7OD3 - chains B and C of the 3 polymer chains in the assembly; structure by electron microscopy, 2.80 A resolution.

Chain B (and C):
Protein: Spike glycoprotein
From: Severe acute respiratory syndrome coronavirus 2
Notes: chain C of this document is another copy of the same molecule, construct and numbering; everything in this record applies to it too
UniProt: P0DTC2 (SPIKE_SARS2); numbering as in UniProt; present here: 1-678, 687-1208
Chain sequence (1276 residues; numbered 1 to 1284; 8 numbers in that range are skipped by the numbering (no residue carries them; nothing is unmodelled there); the number before each row is that of its first residue):
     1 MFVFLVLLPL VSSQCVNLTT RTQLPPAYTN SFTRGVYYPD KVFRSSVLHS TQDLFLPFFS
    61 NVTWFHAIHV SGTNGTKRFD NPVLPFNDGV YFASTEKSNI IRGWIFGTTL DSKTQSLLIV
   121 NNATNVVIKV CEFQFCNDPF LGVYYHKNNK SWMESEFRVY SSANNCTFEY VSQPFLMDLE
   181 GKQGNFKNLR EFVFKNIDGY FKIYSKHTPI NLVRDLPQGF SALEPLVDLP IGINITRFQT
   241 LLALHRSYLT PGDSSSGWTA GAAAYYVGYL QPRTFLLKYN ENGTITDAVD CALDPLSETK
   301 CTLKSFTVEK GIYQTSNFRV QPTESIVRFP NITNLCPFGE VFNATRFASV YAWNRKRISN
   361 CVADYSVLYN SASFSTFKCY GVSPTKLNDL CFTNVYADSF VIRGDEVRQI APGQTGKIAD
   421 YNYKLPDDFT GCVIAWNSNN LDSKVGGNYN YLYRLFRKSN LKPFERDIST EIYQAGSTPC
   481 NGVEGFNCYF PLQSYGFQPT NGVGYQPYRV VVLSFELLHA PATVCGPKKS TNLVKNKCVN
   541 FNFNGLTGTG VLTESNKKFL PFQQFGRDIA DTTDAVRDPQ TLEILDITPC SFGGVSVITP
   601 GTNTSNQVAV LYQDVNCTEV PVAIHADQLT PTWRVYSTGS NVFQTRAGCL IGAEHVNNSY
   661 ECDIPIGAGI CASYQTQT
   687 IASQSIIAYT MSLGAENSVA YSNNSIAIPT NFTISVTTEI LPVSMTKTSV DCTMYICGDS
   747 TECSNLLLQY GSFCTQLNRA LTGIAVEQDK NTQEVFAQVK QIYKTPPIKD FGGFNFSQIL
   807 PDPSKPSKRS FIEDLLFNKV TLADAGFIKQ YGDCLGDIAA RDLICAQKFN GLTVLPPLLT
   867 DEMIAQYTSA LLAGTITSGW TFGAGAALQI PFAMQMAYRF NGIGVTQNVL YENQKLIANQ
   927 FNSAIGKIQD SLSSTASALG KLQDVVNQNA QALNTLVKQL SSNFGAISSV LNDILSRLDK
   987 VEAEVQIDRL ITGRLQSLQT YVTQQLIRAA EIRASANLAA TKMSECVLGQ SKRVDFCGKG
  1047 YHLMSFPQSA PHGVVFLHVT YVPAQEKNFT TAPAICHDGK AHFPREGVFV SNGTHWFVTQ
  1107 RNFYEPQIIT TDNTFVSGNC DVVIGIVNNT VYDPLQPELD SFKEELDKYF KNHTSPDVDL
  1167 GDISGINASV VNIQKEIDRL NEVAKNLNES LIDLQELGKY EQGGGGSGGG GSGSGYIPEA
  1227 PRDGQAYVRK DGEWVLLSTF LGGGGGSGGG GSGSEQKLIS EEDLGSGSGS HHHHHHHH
Not modelled in the structure: 1-26, 68-80, 123-124, 142-156, 173-187, 211-214, 244-261, 619-631, 676-678, 687-688, 829-831, 940-944, 1140-1284
Differences from the reference sequence: conflict Ile687 (Val in P0DTC2); expression tag (1209-1284)
Cystine bridges: Cys291-Cys301, Cys336-Cys361, Cys379-Cys432, Cys480-Cys488, Cys538-Cys590, Cys617-Cys649, Cys662-Cys671, Cys743-Cys749, Cys840-Cys851, Cys1032-Cys1043, Cys1082-Cys1126
Covalently attached groups: N-acetylglucosamine (NAG) linked to Asn165, Asn234, Asn282, Asn331, Asn343, Asn616, Asn717, Asn801, Asn1074, Asn1098, Asn1134
Ligand contacts:
  - linoleic acid (EIC): Cys336, Pro337, Phe338, Val341, Phe342, Ile358, Ala363, Tyr365, Leu368, Tyr369, Phe374, Phe377, Leu387, Phe392, Val395, Ile434, Leu513, Phe515, Val524
  - N-acetylglucosamine (NAG; 2-acetamido-2-deoxy-beta-D-glucopyranose), molecule 1: Tyr351, Ala352, Ile468
  - N-acetylglucosamine (NAG), molecule 2: Arg457, Ser459, Asn460, Leu461, Lys462, Glu465
Swiss-Prot annotation at these positions:
  - region: Asn280 to Cys301 (Putative superantigen), Arg403 to Asp405 (Integrin-binding motif), Asn448 to Phe456 (Immunodominant HLA epitope recognized by the CD8+), Ser816 to Tyr837 (Fusion peptide 1), Lys835 to Phe855 (Fusion peptide 2), Asp1163 to Glu1202 (Heptad repeat 2)
  - site: Arg815, Ser816 (Cleavage)
  - glycosylation: Asn17 (N-linked (GlcNAc...) (complex) asparagine), Asn61 (N-linked (GlcNAc...) (hybrid) asparagine), Asn74 (N-linked (GlcNAc...) (complex) asparagine), Asn122 (N-linked (GlcNAc...) (hybrid) asparagine), Asn149 (N-linked (GlcNAc...) (complex) asparagine), Asn165 (N-linked (GlcNAc...) (complex) asparagine), Asn234 (N-linked (GlcNAc...) (high mannose) asparagine), Asn282 (N-linked (GlcNAc...) (complex) asparagine), Thr323 (O-linked (GalNAc) threonine), Ser325 (O-linked (HexNAc...) serine), Asn331 (N-linked (GlcNAc...) (complex) asparagine), Asn343 (N-linked (GlcNAc...) (complex) asparagine), Asn603 (N-linked (GlcNAc...) (hybrid) asparagine), Asn616 (N-linked (GlcNAc...) (complex) asparagine), Asn657 (N-linked (GlcNAc...) (complex) asparagine), Thr676 (O-linked (GlcNAc...) threonine), Thr678 (O-linked (GlcNAc...) threonine), Asn709 (N-linked (GlcNAc...) (high mannose) asparagine), Asn717 (N-linked (GlcNAc...) (hybrid) asparagine), Asn801 (N-linked (GlcNAc...) (hybrid) asparagine) and 6 more in UniProt
  - natural variant: Leu5 (L5F: In strain: Iota/B.1.526), Ser13 (S13I: In strain: Epsilon/B.1.427/B.1.429), Leu18 (L18F: In strain: Beta/B.1.351, Gamma/P.1 and 1 more), Thr19 (T19I: In strain: Omicron/BQ.1.1, Omicron/XBB.1.5 and 1 more; T19R: In strain: Delta/B.1.617.2, Omicron/BA.2 and 4 more), Thr20 (T20N: In strain: Gamma/P.1), Leu24 to Ala27 (sequence variant, change not given here; In strain: Omicron/BA.2, Omicron/BA.2.12.1 and 6 more), Pro26 (P26S: In strain: Gamma/P.1), Gln52 (Q52H: In strain: Omicron/EG.5.1), Ala67 (A67V: In strain: Eta/B.1.525, Omicron/BA.1), His69 to Val70 (deletion: In strain: Alpha/B.1.1.7, Eta/B.1.525 and 5 more), Gly75 (G75V: In strain: Lambda/C.37), Thr76 (T76I: In strain: Lambda/C.37), 80 further natural variant entries in UniProt
  - mutagenesis: His69 to Val70 (Increased incorporation of cleaved spike into virions), Asn121 (N121Q: Partial loss of biliverdin affinity), Arg190 (R190K: Partial loss of biliverdin affinity), Asn234 (N234Q: Increased resistance to neutralizing antibodies), Asn331 (N331Q: Reduced viral infectivity), Asn343 (N343Q: Reduced viral infectivity), Leu452 (L452R: Increased resistance to neutralizing antibodies. Decreases HLA binding to NF9 epitope. Increased binding affinity to human ACE2), Tyr453 (Y453F: Decreased HLA binding to NF9 epitope. Increased binding affinity to human ACE2), Ala475 (A475V: Increased resistance to neutralizing antibodies), Val483 (V483A: Increased resistance to neutralizing antibodies), Glu484 (E484D: Increased replication in human TMEM106B overexpressing cells), Phe490 (F490L: Increased resistance to neutralizing antibodies and human covalescent sera neutralization), 8 further mutagenesis entries in UniProt
From the paper describing this entry:
  - contacts within the chain: Glu1031-Arg1039 (salt bridge)
  - self-association interface (contacts with another copy of this molecule); pairs are residue here / residue on that copy: Tyr837-Arg634 (cation-pi contact)
  - allosteric site: Val622 to Leu629, Asp808 to Ser813, Phe833 to Phe855 (from molecular simulation)

Chain B / chain C interface:
Contacting residue pairs - 183 pairs, chain B then chain C:
  Gln52(B) with Asn751(C); Leu754(C)
  Gln314(B) with Leu861(C)
  Asn317(B) with Asp737(C); Met740(C), hydrogen bond
  Arg319(B) with Asp737(C), salt bridge; Thr739(C)
  Arg355(B) with Tyr200(C), hydrogen bond; Pro230(C)
  Gly381(B) with Arg983(C), hydrogen bond (backbone-side chain)
  Val382(B) with Arg983(C)
  Ser383(B) with Arg983(C), hydrogen bond (backbone-backbone); Leu984(C); Asp985(C), hydrogen bond (side chain-backbone); Glu988(C), hydrogen bond
  Thr385(B) with Asp985(C)
  Lys386(B) with Leu981(C), hydrogen bond (side chain-backbone); Ser982(C); Arg983(C)
  Leu390(B) with Ser982(C)
  Tyr396(B) with Pro230(C)
  Arg403(B) with Ser373(C)
  Asp405(B) with Ser373(C), hydrogen bond; Phe374(C)
  Arg408(B) with Phe374(C), hydrogen bond (side chain-backbone); Ser375(C); Phe377(C)
  Gly413(B) with Thr385(C)
  Gln414(B) with Thr385(C)
  Thr415(B) with Tyr365(C), hydrogen bond; Pro384(C)
  Gly416(B) with Tyr369(C)
  Lys417(B) with Tyr369(C)
  Asp420(B) with Tyr369(C), hydrogen bond
  Leu455(B) with Asn370(C)
  Phe456(B) with Asn370(C)
  Pro463(B) with Asp198(C); Gly199(C)
  Phe464(B) with Asp198(C); Gly199(C); Gly232(C)
  Glu465(B) with Gly232(C); Asn234(C)
  Arg466(B) with Ile231(C); Gly232(C), hydrogen bond (backbone-backbone)
  Ile468(B) with Gln115(C); Glu132(C)
  Glu471(B) with Lys113(C), salt bridge
  Tyr505(B) with Ser373(C), hydrogen bond
  Leu517(B) with Arg983(C)
  Leu518(B) with Arg983(C)
  Gly545(B) with Ser982(C)
  Leu546(B) with Asp979(C)
  Thr547(B) with Asn978(C); Ser982(C), hydrogen bond
  Thr549(B) with Asp745(C)
  Val551(B) with Tyr837(C)
  Asn556(B) with Asp843(C)
  Lys557(B) with Phe43(C)
  Lys558(B) with Phe43(C)
  Phe559(B) with Phe43(C), hydrophobic
  Phe562(B) with Lys41(C); Pro225(C), hydrophobic
  Gln563(B) with Lys41(C); Val42(C); Phe43(C)
  Phe565(B) with Val42(C); Phe43(C), hydrogen bond (backbone-backbone)
  Gly566(B) with Phe43(C)
  Arg567(B) with Val42(C); Phe43(C), hydrogen bond (backbone-backbone)
  Ile569(B) with Val47(C), hydrophobic; Lys964(C); Ser967(C)
  Ala570(B) with Leu966(C); Ser967(C)
  Asp571(B) with Ser967(C); Ser975(C), hydrogen bond; Val976(C)
  Asp586(B) with Asp843(C)
  Thr588(B) with Leu841(C); Gly842(C); Phe855(C)
  Pro589(B) with Tyr837(C), hydrogen bond (backbone-side chain); Phe855(C)
  Cys590(B) with Tyr837(C)
  Ser591(B) with Met740(C); Phe855(C)
  Phe592(B) with Lys835(C); Tyr837(C), hydrophobic; Lys854(C); Phe855(C), hydrophobic
  Gln613(B) with Ile834(C)
  Asp614(B) with Ile834(C); Lys835(C); Gln836(C); Lys854(C), salt bridge
  Val615(B) with Ile834(C)
  Asn616(B) with Gln836(C)
  Arg634(B) with Tyr837(C)
  Arg646(B) with Ile834(C); Thr866(C)
  Ala647(B) with Ile834(C)
  Gly648(B) with Ile834(C)
  Pro665(B) with Leu864(C), hydrophobic
  Gly667(B) with Leu864(C)
  Ala668(B) with Pro863(C), hydrogen bond (backbone-backbone); Leu864(C); Thr866(C)
  Gly669(B) with Leu864(C), hydrogen bond (backbone-backbone); Met869(C)
  Met697(B) with Leu865(C), hydrophobic
  Leu699(B) with Lys786(C); Met869(C); Gln872(C); Tyr873(C)
  Gly700(B) with Lys786(C)
  Ala701(B) with Lys786(C), hydrogen bond (backbone-backbone); Gln787(C); Ile788(C), hydrogen bond (backbone-backbone)
  Glu702(B) with Ile788(C); Lys790(C)
  Asn703(B) with Gln787(C); Ile788(C), hydrogen bond (backbone-backbone); Tyr789(C); Lys790(C), hydrogen bond (backbone-backbone)
  Val705(B) with Tyr789(C), hydrophobic; Thr883(C); Gln895(C)
  Ala706(B) with Gln895(C)
  Tyr707(B) with Asp796(C); Phe797(C); Ile896(C); Pro897(C); Phe898(C), hydrogen bond (side chain-backbone)
  Ser708(B) with Pro897(C)
  Asn709(B) with Pro897(C)
  Ser711(B) with Gln895(C); Ile896(C); Pro897(C)
  Ile712(B) with Gln895(C); Ile896(C), hydrophobic
  Ala713(B) with Leu894(C); Gln895(C), hydrogen bond (backbone-backbone)
  Pro715(B) with Leu894(C)
  Gln957(B) with Arg765(C), hydrogen bond
  Thr961(B) with Arg765(C)
  Gln965(B) with Ser758(C), hydrogen bond (side chain-backbone); Phe759(C); Gln762(C), hydrogen bond
  Ser968(B) with Gln755(C); Phe759(C)
  Asn969(B) with Gln755(C)
  Phe970(B) with Tyr756(C), hydrogen bond (backbone-side chain); Phe759(C), hydrophobic
  Gly971(B) with Tyr756(C)
  Asp985(B) with Asp427(C)
  Val987(B) with Asp427(C)
  Gln1002(B) with Phe759(C)
  Ser1003(B) with Phe759(C)
  Thr1006(B) with Gln762(C)
  Glu1017(B) with Arg1019(C)
  Arg1039(B) with Glu1031(C), salt bridge; Arg1039(C)
  Val1040(B) with Ser1030(C), hydrogen bond (backbone-side chain); Glu1031(C)
  Asp1041(B) with Gly889(C); Ser1030(C)
  Lys1045(B) with Gly889(C), hydrogen bond (side chain-backbone)
  Glu1072(B) with Leu894(C)
  Asn1074(B) with Gln895(C), hydrogen bond
  Thr1077(B) with Met900(C)
  Pro1079(B) with Tyr917(C)
  Phe1089(B) with Gln913(C); Asn914(C); Tyr917(C), hydrophobic
  Pro1090(B) with Gln913(C)
  Val1094(B) with Tyr904(C)
  Arg1107(B) with Tyr904(C), hydrogen bond
  Phe1121(B) with Asn914(C)
  Ser1123(B) with Asn914(C), hydrogen bond; Glu918(C)
  Ile1130(B) with Gln920(C)
Also at the interface, not in a pair above, chain B (138 interface residues in all): Thr302, Tyr421, Pro426, Asp428, Ser469, Val503, Ser514, His519, Ala520, Gly548, Leu560, Gln564, Ile666, Ile670, Ser704, Asn710, Lys986, Thr1009, Gln1010, Ile1013, Gly1046, Tyr1047, Val1068, Ala1078, Arg1091, Gly1124, Val1128, Val1129
Also at the interface, not in a pair above, chain C (117 interface residues in all): Asp40, Arg44, Thr167, Glu224, Ser366, Val503, Ser735, Thr761, Gly832, Cys851, Gly857, Thr859, Pro862, Ile882, Ser884, Ala890, Ala892, Asp994, Gln1005, Thr1009, Leu1012, Ile1013, Thr1027, Leu1034, Gly1035

Summary:
Chain B and chain C form an interface of 138 and 117 residues respectively; the contacts include 35 hydrogen
bonds and 4 salt bridges. Among the polar pairs are Arg319(B)-Asp737(C), Glu471(B)-Lys113(C) and
Asp614(B)-Lys854(C). Ligands of chain B: linoleic acid and N-acetylglucosamine. From the paper: an allosteric
site at Val622(B), Asp808(B) and Phe833(B); a self-association interface involving Tyr837(B).
Both chains are Spike glycoprotein (Severe acute respiratory syndrome coronavirus 2). Entry 7OD3 (SARS CoV-2
Spike protein, Bristol UK Deletion variant, Closed conformation, C3 symmetry) was determined by electron
microscopy (same publication as 7ODL).
